Entry 5BWK (X-ray diffraction, 6.00 A resolution (low resolution: residue-level contacts below are approximate; hydrogen-bond / salt-bridge calls are withheld)); this record covers chains D and C of the 24 polymer chains in the assembly.

# Chain D (and C)
Molecule: ATPase GET3
Organism: Saccharomyces cerevisiae (strain RM11-1a)
Notes: EC 3.6.-.-; chain C of this document is another copy of the same molecule, construct and numbering; everything in this record applies to it too
Reference sequence: B3LGZ3 (GET3_YEAS1); residues 2-354 here = UniProt positions 2-354
Sequence (373 residues; row label = number of the first residue in the row; numbers below 1 keep their minus sign (Met-18 is residue -18)):
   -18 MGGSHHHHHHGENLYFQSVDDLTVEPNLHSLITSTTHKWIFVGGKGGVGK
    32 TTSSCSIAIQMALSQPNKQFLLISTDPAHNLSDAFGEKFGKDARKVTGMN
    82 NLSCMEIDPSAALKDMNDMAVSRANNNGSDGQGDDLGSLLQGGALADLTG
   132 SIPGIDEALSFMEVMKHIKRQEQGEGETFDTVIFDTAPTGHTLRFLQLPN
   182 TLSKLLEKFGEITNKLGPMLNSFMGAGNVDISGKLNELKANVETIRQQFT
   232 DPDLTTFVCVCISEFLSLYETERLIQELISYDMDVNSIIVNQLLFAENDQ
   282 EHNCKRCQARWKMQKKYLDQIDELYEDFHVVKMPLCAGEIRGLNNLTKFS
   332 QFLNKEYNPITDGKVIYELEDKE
Unresolved in the structure: -18 to 4, 93-130, 207-211, 352-354
Sequence notes: initiating methionine (-18); expression tag (-17 to 1)
Metal / ion sites: Zn2+: Cys285 (shared with Cys285(C) of chain C)
Curated features (UniProtKB/Swiss-Prot):
  - active site: Asp57
  - binding site (ATP): Lys26 to Thr33, Glu245, Asn272
  - binding site (Zn(2+)): Cys285, Cys288
From the paper describing this entry:
  - mutagenesis - D263A: decreased binding to Get4/5

# Interface between chain D and chain C
Contacting residue pairs (24; chain D residue first):
  Lys26(D) with Tyr250(C)
  Gly27(D) with Phe246(C); Leu247(C)
  Glu245(D) with Glu245(C)
  Phe246(D) with Gly27(C)
  Leu247(D) with Gly27(C); Leu247(C); Ser248(C)
  Ser248(D) with Leu247(C)
  Tyr250(D) with Lys26(C)
  Leu275(D) with Arg287(C)
  Cys285(D) with Cys285(C)
  Lys286(D) with Glu351(C)
  Arg287(D) with Leu275(C); Cys288(C); Leu316(C); Tyr348(C)
  Cys288(D) with Arg287(C)
  Ala290(D) with Ala318(C)
  Arg291(D) with Arg291(C)
  Leu316(D) with Arg287(C)
  Ala318(D) with Ala290(C)
  Tyr348(D) with Arg287(C)
  Glu351(D) with Lys286(C)
Other interface residues (no listed pair), chain D (20 interface residues in all): Gly28, Ala277
Other interface residues (no listed pair), chain C (20 interface residues in all): Gly28, Ala277

# Overview
The chain D/chain C interface involves 20 residues from each chain. From UniProt: active-site residue
Asp57(D), 10 ATP-binding residues and Zn2+-binding residues Cys285(D) and Cys288(D) on chain D. From the
paper: D263A of chain D reduces binding to Get4/5.
Chain D and chain C are both ATPase GET3 (Saccharomyces cerevisiae (strain RM11-1a)); the structure, 6.0 A
Crystal structure of a Get3-Get4-Get5 intermediate complex from S.cerevisiae, was determined by X-ray
diffraction together with 5BW8 from the same study.
